5WRW - chains A and B; structure by X-ray diffraction, 2.91 A resolution.

[Chain A (and B)]
Protein: Signal recognition particle subunit SRP72
From: Homo sapiens
Notes: chain B of this document is another copy of the same molecule, construct and numbering; everything in this record applies to it too
Reference sequence: O76094 (SRP72_HUMAN); residue numbers follow UniProt; this construct covers 1-163
Sequence (163 residues; each row starts with the number of its first residue):
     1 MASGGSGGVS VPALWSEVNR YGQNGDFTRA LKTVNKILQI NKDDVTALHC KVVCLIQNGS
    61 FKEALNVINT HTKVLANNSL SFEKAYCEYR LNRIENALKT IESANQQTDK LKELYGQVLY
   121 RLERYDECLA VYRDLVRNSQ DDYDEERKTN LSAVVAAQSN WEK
Unresolved in the structure: 1-8, 139-163
UniProt features mapped onto this chain:
  - modified residue: Ala-2 (N-acetylalanine)
Reported in the primary citation:
  - self-association interface (contacts with another copy of this molecule): Glu-113, Gln-117, Tyr-120, Leu-129, Tyr-132, Arg-133, Val-136, Arg-137
  - mutagenesis - Y132A/R133A, V136A/R137A: abolished binding to dimerization of apo-SRP72
  - disease-associated variants - V53I, Y86C: decreased localization to ER

[Interface between chain A and chain B]
Residue-residue contacts (23; chain A residue first):
  Glu-113(A) with Val-136(B); Arg-137(B)
  Gln-117(A) with Arg-133(B), hydrogen bond; Arg-137(B)
  Tyr-120(A) with Leu-129(B), hydrophobic; Arg-133(B)
  Tyr-125(A) with Leu-129(B), hydrophobic
  Cys-128(A) with Leu-129(B), hydrophobic
  Leu-129(A) with Tyr-120(B), hydrophobic; Tyr-125(B), hydrophobic; Cys-128(B), hydrophobic
  Tyr-132(A) with Arg-133(B); Val-136(B), hydrophobic; Arg-137(B)
  Arg-133(A) with Gln-117(B), hydrogen bond; Tyr-120(B); Tyr-132(B)
  Val-136(A) with Glu-113(B); Tyr-132(B), hydrophobic; Val-136(B), hydrophobic
  Arg-137(A) with Glu-113(B), salt bridge; Gln-117(B), hydrogen bond; Tyr-132(B), hydrogen bond
Interface residues without a listed pair, chain A (11 interface residues in all): Leu-135

[In short]
11 residues of chain A and 10 residues of chain B are in contact; the contacts include 4 hydrogen bonds and 1
salt bridge. Polar pairs include Arg-137(A)/Glu-113(B), Gln-117(A)/Arg-133(B) and Arg-137(A)/Gln-117(B). The
paper reports that Y132A/R133A and V136A/R137A of chain A abolish binding to dimerization of apo-SRP72; a
self-association interface involving Glu-113(A), Gln-117(A) and Tyr-120(A) among others; 4 substitutions were
tested in all.
Both chains are Signal recognition particle subunit SRP72 (Homo sapiens). Entry 5WRW (Structure of human
apo-SRP72) was determined by X-ray diffraction (same publication as 5WRV).
